8YZT - chains C and F of the 6 polymer chains in the assembly; structure by X-ray diffraction, 2.58 A resolution.

# Chain C
Molecule: Protein BANP
Organism: Homo sapiens
Notes: fragment: BEN domain
UniProt: Q8N9N5 (BANP_HUMAN); residue numbers follow UniProt; this construct covers 205-325
Chain sequence (122 residues; numbered 204 to 325; the number before each row is that of its first residue):
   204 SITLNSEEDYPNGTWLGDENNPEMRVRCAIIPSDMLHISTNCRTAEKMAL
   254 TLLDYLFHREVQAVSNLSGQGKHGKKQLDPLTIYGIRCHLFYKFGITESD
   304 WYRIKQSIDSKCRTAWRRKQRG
Unresolved in the structure: 204
Construct notes: expression tag (204)
Curated features (UniProtKB/Swiss-Prot):
  - modified residue: Lys275 (N6-acetyllysine)
Reported in the primary citation:
  - binding site for CGCG-containing DNA: Arg316
  - binding site for CGCG-containing DNA (chain F): Lys250, Ser271, Lys278, Tyr305, Ser310, Ser313, Lys314
  - disease-associated variants - S271L, K314N, R316C: decreased binding to CGCG-containing DNA (chain F) (proposed by the authors, not directly observed)
  - specificity-determining residues: Arg316
  - disease-associated variants - S271L, K314N, R316C: decreased binding to DNA (proposed by the authors, not directly observed)
  - binding site for CGCG-containing DNA (chain F): Thr317 (from molecular simulation)
  - binding site for CGCG-containing DNA: Arg320, Arg321 (from molecular simulation)

# Chain F
Molecule: CGCG-containing DNA
Sequence (13 nucleotides; numbered 0 to 12; the number before each row is that of its first residue; numbering starts at 0):
     0 CATCTCGCGAGAT

# Chain C / chain F interface
Residue-residue contacts (17):
  Asn269(C) - DG6(F)  sugar contact
  Asn269(C) - DC7(F)  hydrogen bond to the phosphate
  Ser271(C) - DG6(F)  hydrogen bond to the phosphate
  Gln273(C) - DG6(F)  sugar contact
  Gly274(C) - DG6(F)  phosphate contact
  Gly274(C) - DC7(F)  phosphate contact
  Lys275(C) - DG6(F)  phosphate contact
  Lys275(C) - DC7(F)  phosphate contact
  His276(C) - DC7(F)  salt bridge to the phosphate
  His276(C) - DG8(F)  salt bridge to the phosphate
  Lys278(C) - DC7(F)  salt bridge to the phosphate
  Tyr305(C) - DC5(F)  hydrogen bond to the phosphate
  Asp312(C) - DG6(F)  phosphate contact
  Arg316(C) - DC7(F)  base contact
  Arg316(C) - DG8(F)  hydrogen bond to the base
  Trp319(C) - DG8(F)  phosphate contact
  Arg320(C) - DA9(F)  salt bridge to the phosphate
Also at the interface, not in a pair above, chain C (13 interface residues in all): Ser313

# Overview
13 residues of chain C and 5 residues of chain F are in contact; the contacts include 4 hydrogen bonds and 4
salt bridges. Polar contacts include Arg316(C)-DG8(F), Asn269(C)-DC7(F) and Ser271(C)-DG6(F). The paper
reports a binding site for CGCG-containing DNA (chain F) at Lys250(C), Ser271(C) and Lys278(C) among others;
S271L, K314N and R316C of chain C reduce binding to CGCG-containing DNA (chain F).
Here chain C is Protein BANP (Homo sapiens) and chain F is CGCG-containing DNA. Entry 8YZT (Crystal structure
of the BANP BEN domain in complex with its target DNA) was determined by X-ray diffraction, deposited together
with 8YZS.
